PDB entry 7NP2 | X-ray diffraction, 1.27 A resolution | chains A and P

# Chain A
Molecule: 14-3-3 protein sigma
Source organism: Homo sapiens
UniProtKB: P31947 (1433S_HUMAN); numbering as in UniProt (aligned over 1-248)
Sequence (253 residues; numbered -4 to 248; the number before each row is that of its first residue; numbers below 1 keep their minus sign (Gly-4 is residue -4)):
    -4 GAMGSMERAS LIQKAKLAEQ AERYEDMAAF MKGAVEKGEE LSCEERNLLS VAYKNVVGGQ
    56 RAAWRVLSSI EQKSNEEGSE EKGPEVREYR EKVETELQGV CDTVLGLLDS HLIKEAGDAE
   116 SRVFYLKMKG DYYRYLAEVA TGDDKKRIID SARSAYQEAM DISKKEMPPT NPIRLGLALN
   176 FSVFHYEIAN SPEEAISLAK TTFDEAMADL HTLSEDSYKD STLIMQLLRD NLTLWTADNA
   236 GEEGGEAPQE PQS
Unresolved in the structure: 232-248
Modified residues: Cys38 (S-hydroxycysteine; CSO)
Differences from the reference sequence: expression tag (-4 to 0)
Bound ions: Mg2+: Glu75, Glu161
UniProt features mapped onto this chain:
  - site (Interaction with phosphoserine on interacting protein): Arg56, Arg129
  - modified residue (Phosphoserine): Ser5, Ser74, Ser248

# Chain P
Molecule: Amot-p130 phosphopeptide (pS175)
UniProtKB: Q4VCS5 (AMOT_HUMAN); numbering as in UniProt (aligned over 169-188)
Sequence (20 residues; each row starts with the number of its first residue):
   169 GHVRSLSERL MQMSLATSGV
Unresolved in the structure: 169-170, 179-188
Modified residues: Ser175 (phosphoserine; SEP)

# Chain A / chain P interface
Contacting residue pairs (25):
  Val46(A) - Leu178(P)  hydrophobic
  Lys49(A) - Ser175(P)
  Lys49(A) - Glu176(P)
  Lys49(A) - Leu178(P)
  Asn50(A) - Leu178(P)
  Arg56(A) - Ser175(P)
  Arg60(A) - Arg172(P)
  Lys122(A) - Glu176(P)  salt bridge
  Arg129(A) - Ser175(P)
  Tyr130(A) - Ser175(P)
  Gly171(A) - Glu176(P)
  Leu174(A) - Leu174(P)
  Leu174(A) - Ser175(P)
  Leu174(A) - Glu176(P)
  Asn175(A) - Ser175(P)
  Asn175(A) - Glu176(P)  hydrogen bond (side chain-backbone)
  Val178(A) - Leu174(P)
  Tyr181(A) - Ser173(P)
  Glu182(A) - Arg172(P)
  Glu182(A) - Ser173(P)  hydrogen bond
  Leu222(A) - Arg177(P)
  Asp225(A) - Leu174(P)
  Asn226(A) - Ser173(P)
  Asn226(A) - Leu174(P)  hydrogen bond (side chain-backbone)
  Trp230(A) - Ser173(P)  hydrogen bond
Other interface residues (no listed pair), chain A (20 interface residues in all): Ser45, Leu229
Other interface residues (no listed pair), chain P (8 interface residues in all): Val171

# In short
20 residues of chain A and 8 residues of chain P are in contact, with 4 hydrogen bonds and 1 salt bridge.
Polar contacts include Lys122(A)-Glu176(P), Asn175(A)-Glu176(P) and Glu182(A)-Ser173(P). Glu75(A) and
Glu161(A) coordinate Mg2+.
Here chain A is 14-3-3 protein sigma (Homo sapiens) and chain P is Amot-p130 phosphopeptide (pS175). Entry
7NP2 (Crystal structure of 14-3-3 sigma in complex with 20mer Amot-p130 peptide) was determined by X-ray
diffraction (same publication as 7NMA, 7NMW, 7NMX, 7NN2, 7NND, 7NNE, 7NPB and 7NPG).
